PDB entry 5YFP | electron microscopy, 4.40 A resolution (low resolution: residue-level contacts below are approximate; hydrogen-bond / salt-bridge calls are withheld) | chains C and D of the 8 polymer chains in the assembly

# Chain C
Molecule: Exocyst complex component SEC6
Organism: Saccharomyces cerevisia S288c
Reference sequence: P32844 (SEC6_YEAST); numbering as in UniProt (aligned over 1-805)
Chain sequence (805 residues; each row starts with the number of its first residue):
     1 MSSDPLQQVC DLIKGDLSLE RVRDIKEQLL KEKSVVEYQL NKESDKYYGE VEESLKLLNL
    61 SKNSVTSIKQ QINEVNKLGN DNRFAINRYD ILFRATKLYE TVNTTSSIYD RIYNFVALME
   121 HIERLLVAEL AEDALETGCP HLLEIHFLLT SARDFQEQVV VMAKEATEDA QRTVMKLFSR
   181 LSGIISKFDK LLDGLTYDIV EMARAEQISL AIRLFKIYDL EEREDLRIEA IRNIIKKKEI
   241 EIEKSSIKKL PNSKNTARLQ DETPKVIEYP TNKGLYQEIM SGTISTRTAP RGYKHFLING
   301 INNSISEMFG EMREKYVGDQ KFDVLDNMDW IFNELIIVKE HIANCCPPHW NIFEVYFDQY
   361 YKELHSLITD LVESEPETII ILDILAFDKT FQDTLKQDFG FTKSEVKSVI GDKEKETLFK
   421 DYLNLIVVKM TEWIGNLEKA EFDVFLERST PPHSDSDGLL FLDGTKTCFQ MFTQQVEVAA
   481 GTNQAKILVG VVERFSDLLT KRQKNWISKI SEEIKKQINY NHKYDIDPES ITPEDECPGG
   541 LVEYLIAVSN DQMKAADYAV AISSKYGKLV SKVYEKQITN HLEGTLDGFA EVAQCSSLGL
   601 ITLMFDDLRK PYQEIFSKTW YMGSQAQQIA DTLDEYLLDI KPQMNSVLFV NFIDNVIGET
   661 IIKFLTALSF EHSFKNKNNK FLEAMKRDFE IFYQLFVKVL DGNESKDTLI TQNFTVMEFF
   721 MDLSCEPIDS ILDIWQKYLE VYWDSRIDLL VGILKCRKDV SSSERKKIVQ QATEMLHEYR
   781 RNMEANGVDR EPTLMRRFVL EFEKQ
Unresolved in the structure: 399-406, 786-788
Curated features (UniProtKB/Swiss-Prot):
  - modified residue: Ser-2 (N-acetylserine)

# Chain D
Molecule: Exocyst complex component SEC8
Organism: Saccharomyces cerevisia S288c
Reference sequence: P32855 (SEC8_YEAST); numbering as in UniProt (aligned over 1-1065)
Chain sequence (1065 residues; numbered 1 to 1065; the number before each row is that of its first residue):
     1 MDYLKPAQKG RRRGLSINSL SETQQSAMNS SLDHLQNDLN RINLQWNRIL SDNTNPLELA
    61 LAFLDDTSVG LGHRYEEFNQ LKSQIGSHLQ DVVNEHSQVF NTNVASYGKA VSSIMQAQEQ
   121 TLNLKNCLKE ANEKITTDKG SLQELNDNNL KYTKMIDVLV NIEELLQIPE KIEENIRKEN
   181 FHQVQILLER GFILMNNKSL KTVEILKPIN QQLELQEHLL FNNLIEEIHD IMYSKSNKTN
   241 FTRVTNNDIF KIISISHNGF TSLENYLYNI VNIDIMEHSK TINKNLEQFI HDQSLNKGNI
   301 MLQENAATQA PLAPSRNQEN EGFNRIGFLL KTINNINKLP VAFNIITERA KEEIHNIIVK
   361 STESIRSKHP SLLKMATSLK NDNHFGLPVQ DILSIILREC FWEIFLKLLY AIQCHRAIFE
   421 MSNILQPTSS AKPAFKFNKI WGKLLDEIEL LLVRYINDPE LISSNNGSIK PINGATNNAP
   481 TLPKRKNPKI FSLEYNIEDN SSVKDQAFEL KALLKDIFPG FSVSSNMDLD SIYVKDESFE
   541 QDEPLVPPSV FNMKVILDPF LLFTQSTSTI VPSVLTQNTI SSLTFFDDYM NKSFLPKIQM
   601 TMDYLFTVEV ESNNPYALEL SDENHNIFKT ALDFQRLFYN LLNVFNTANT FREKISYCIL
   661 DLLNHFYNYY LGLFNSLIGT SDRHLTRKII TAWLQNGILM DQEQKILNGD ETLFHEESIE
   721 LFKEIPHFYQ AGKGLSKSDL FNNLTLDTIL QFSASVLWIL NWLPGLKKAI NIDEVSQEPM
   781 LDADRLRSSW TFSESMDLNY SNPSSSPNSL GNLKILLDDK ASKKFDETID GFKTLKFKLI
   841 TILRFNIRAL CIYDIGSFFQ NTKIWNMDVG SIELDQNIAS LISELRRTES KLKQQLPEKE
   901 KNSIFIGLDI VNNYALIKGA KSIKVLNHNG IKKMLRNVNV LQHAYRNLSS EPSKINMNVT
   961 MNFYSLCGSS EAELFEYIKD NELPHCSVED LKTILRLQFS EEMHRQLKRQ STSSTKGSIK
  1021 PSNKRYTEAL EKLSNLEKEQ SKEGARTKIG KLKSKLNAVH TANEK
Unresolved in the structure: 1-21, 298-317, 475-497, 527-545, 1010-1037

# How chain C and chain D interact
Contacting residue pairs (42; chain C residue first):
  Asp-16(C) / Thr-202(D)
  Asp-16(C) / Val-203(D)
  Leu-17(C) / Val-203(D)
  Lys-26(C) / Val-158(D)
  Lys-33(C) / Lys-151(D)
  Tyr-47(C) / Ile-135(D)
  Glu-50(C) / Ile-135(D)
  Ile-68(C) / Gln-116(D)
  Lys-69(C) / Gln-116(D)
  Ile-72(C) / Lys-109(D)
  Ile-72(C) / Ser-113(D)
  Val-75(C) / Ala-105(D)
  Val-75(C) / Lys-109(D)
  Asn-76(C) / Lys-109(D)
  Gly-79(C) / Ala-105(D)
  Asn-87(C) / His-96(D)
  Arg-88(C) / Glu-95(D)
  Asp-90(C) / Asn-37(D)
  Phe-93(C) / Arg-41(D)
  Phe-93(C) / Leu-81(D)
  Lys-97(C) / Arg-74(D)
  Lys-97(C) / Glu-77(D)
  Lys-97(C) / Phe-78(D)
  Leu-98(C) / Phe-78(D)
  Leu-98(C) / Leu-81(D)
  Glu-100(C) / Asn-53(D)
  Asn-103(C) / Thr-54(D)
  Asn-103(C) / Pro-56(D)
  Asn-103(C) / Leu-57(D)
  Thr-104(C) / Leu-57(D)
  Thr-105(C) / Leu-57(D)
  Ser-106(C) / Leu-59(D)
  Ser-106(C) / Ala-60(D)
  Ser-106(C) / Asp-66(D)
  Tyr-109(C) / Leu-61(D)
  Asp-110(C) / Ala-60(D)
  Glu-168(C) / Pro-56(D)
  Asp-169(C) / Ala-62(D)
  Gln-171(C) / Leu-61(D)
  Gln-171(C) / Ala-62(D)
  Arg-172(C) / Leu-61(D)
  Arg-172(C) / Ala-62(D)
Interface residues without a listed pair, chain C (43 interface residues in all): Gln-7, Leu-12, Gly-15, Leu-29, Ser-54, Ser-61, Val-65, Gln-71, Leu-78, Ile-86, Thr-101, Val-102, Ser-107, Lys-176
Interface residues without a listed pair, chain D (38 interface residues in all): Leu-44, Asn-55, Glu-58, Val-99, Ser-112, Glu-119, Gln-120, Leu-124, Ala-131, Asn-132, Lys-154, Met-155

# In short
43 residues of chain C face 38 of chain D across their interface.
Chain C is Exocyst complex component SEC6 and chain D is Exocyst complex component SEC8, both from
Saccharomyces cerevisia S288c; the structure, Cryo-EM Structure of the Exocyst Complex, was determined by
electron microscopy.
